3FQR - chains A and C of the 3 polymer chains in the assembly; structure by X-ray diffraction, 1.70 A resolution.

Chain A:
Protein: HLA class I histocompatibility antigen, A-2 alpha chain
From: Homo sapiens
Notes: fragment: extracellular domains alpha1, alpha2, alpha3
Reference sequence: P01892 (1A02_HUMAN); residues 1-275 here correspond to UniProt positions 25-299 (UniProt number = residue number + 24)
Amino-acid sequence (275 residues; each row starts with the number of its first residue):
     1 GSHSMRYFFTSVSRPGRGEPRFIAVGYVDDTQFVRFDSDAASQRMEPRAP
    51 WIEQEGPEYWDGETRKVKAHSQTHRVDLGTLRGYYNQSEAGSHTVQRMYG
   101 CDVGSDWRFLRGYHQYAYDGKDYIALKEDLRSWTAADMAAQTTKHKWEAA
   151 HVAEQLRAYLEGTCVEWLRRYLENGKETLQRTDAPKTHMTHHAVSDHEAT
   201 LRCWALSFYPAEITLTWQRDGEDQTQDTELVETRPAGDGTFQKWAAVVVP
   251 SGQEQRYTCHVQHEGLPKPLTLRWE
Disulfide bonds: Cys101-Cys164, Cys203-Cys259
Ion coordination: Cd2+ site 1: Gly1, His3; Mg2+ near Glu19 (its only coordinating residue here); Cd2+ site 2: Asp30, Glu212; Cd2+ site 3 near His191 (its only coordinating residue here); Cd2+ site 4: His197, Glu198

Chain C:
Protein: phospho-peptide 30-39 from beta-Catenin: YLD(Sep)GIHSGA
Amino-acid sequence (10 residues; row label = number of the first residue in the row):
     1 YLDSGIHSGA
Modified residues: Ser4 (phosphoserine; SEP)
Ion coordination: Cd2+: Ser4, His7

Interface between chain A and chain C:
Pairs across the interface - 40 pairs, chain A then chain C:
  Met5(A) - Tyr1(C)
  Tyr7(A) - Tyr1(C)  hydrogen bond (side chain-backbone)
  Tyr7(A) - Leu2(C)  hydrophobic
  Phe9(A) - Leu2(C)  hydrophobic
  Met45(A) - Leu2(C)  hydrophobic
  Glu63(A) - Tyr1(C)
  Glu63(A) - Leu2(C)  hydrogen bond (side chain-backbone)
  Arg65(A) - Ser4(C)
  Lys66(A) - Tyr1(C)
  Lys66(A) - Leu2(C)  hydrogen bond (side chain-backbone)
  Lys66(A) - Asp3(C)
  Lys66(A) - Ser4(C)
  Val67(A) - Leu2(C)
  Ala69(A) - His7(C)
  His70(A) - Leu2(C)
  His70(A) - Asp3(C)
  His70(A) - Ile6(C)
  Thr73(A) - Ile6(C)  hydrogen bond (side chain-backbone)
  Thr73(A) - His7(C)
  Asp77(A) - Gly9(C)
  Asp77(A) - Ala10(C)  hydrogen bond (side chain-backbone)
  Thr80(A) - Ala10(C)
  Tyr84(A) - Ala10(C)  hydrogen bond (side chain-backbone)
  Arg97(A) - Ile6(C)
  Tyr99(A) - Leu2(C)
  Tyr99(A) - Asp3(C)  hydrogen bond (side chain-backbone)
  His114(A) - Ile6(C)
  Thr143(A) - Ala10(C)  hydrogen bond (side chain-backbone)
  Lys146(A) - Gly9(C)
  Lys146(A) - Ala10(C)  hydrogen bond (side chain-backbone)
  Trp147(A) - Ser8(C)
  Trp147(A) - Gly9(C)  hydrogen bond (side chain-backbone)
  Val152(A) - Ser8(C)
  Leu156(A) - Asp3(C)
  Tyr159(A) - Tyr1(C)  hydrogen bond (side chain-backbone)
  Tyr159(A) - Leu2(C)
  Tyr159(A) - Asp3(C)
  Thr163(A) - Tyr1(C)
  Trp167(A) - Tyr1(C)
  Tyr171(A) - Tyr1(C)  hydrogen bond (side chain-backbone)
Other interface residues (no listed pair), chain A (32 interface residues in all): Phe33, Tyr59, Leu81, Tyr116, Ala150, Gln155
Other interface residues (no listed pair), chain C (10 interface residues in all): Gly5

Summary:
The interface between chain A and chain C involves 32 residues on one side and 10 on the other; the contacts
include 12 hydrogen bonds. Polar contacts include Tyr7(A)-Tyr1(C), Glu63(A)-Leu2(C) and Lys66(A)-Leu2(C).
Gly1(A) and His3(A) form the Cd2+ site 1.
Here chain A is HLA class I histocompatibility antigen, A-2 alpha chain (Homo sapiens) and chain C is
phospho-peptide 30-39 from beta-Catenin: YLD(Sep)GIHSGA. Entry 3FQR (Phosphorylation of self-peptides alters
Human Leukocyte Antigen Class I-restricted antigen presentation and generates tumor specific epitopes) was
determined by X-ray diffraction, deposited together with 3FQN, 3FQT, 3FQU, 3FQW and 3FQX.
